PDB entry 4CR2 | electron microscopy, 7.70 A resolution (low resolution: residue-level contacts below are approximate; hydrogen-bond / salt-bridge calls are withheld) | chains E and F of the 33 polymer chains in the assembly

Chain E:
Molecule: Proteasome component PUP2
Source organism: Saccharomyces cerevisiae
Notes: EC 3.4.25.1
Reference sequence: P32379 (PSA5_YEAST); numbering as in UniProt (aligned over 1-260)
Amino-acid sequence (260 residues; row label = number of the first residue in the row):
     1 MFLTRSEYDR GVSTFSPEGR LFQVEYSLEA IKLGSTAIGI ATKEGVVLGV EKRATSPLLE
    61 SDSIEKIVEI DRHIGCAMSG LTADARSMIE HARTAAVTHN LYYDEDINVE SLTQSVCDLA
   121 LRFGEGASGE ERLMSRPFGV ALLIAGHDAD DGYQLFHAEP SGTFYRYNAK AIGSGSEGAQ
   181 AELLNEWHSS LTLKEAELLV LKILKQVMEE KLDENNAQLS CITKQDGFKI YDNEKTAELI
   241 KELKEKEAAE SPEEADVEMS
Not modelled in the structure: 1-8, 252-260

Chain F:
Molecule: Proteasome component PRE5
Source organism: Saccharomyces cerevisiae
Notes: EC 3.4.25.1
Reference sequence: P40302 (PSA6_YEAST); residues 1-234 here = UniProt positions 1-234
Amino-acid sequence (234 residues; row label = number of the first residue in the row):
     1 MFRNNYDGDT VTFSPTGRLF QVEYALEAIK QGSVTVGLRS NTHAVLVALK RNADELSSYQ
    61 KKIIKCDEHM GLSLAGLAPD ARVLSNYLRQ QCNYSSLVFN RKLAVERAGH LLCDKAQKNT
   121 QSYGGRPYGV GLLIIGYDKS GAHLLEFQPS GNVTELYGTA IGARSQGAKT YLERTLDTFI
   181 KIDGNPDELI KAGVEAISQS LRDESLTVDN LSIAIVGKDT PFTIYDGEAV AKYI
Not modelled in the structure: 1
Swiss-Prot annotation at these positions:
  - modified residue: Ser14 (Phosphoserine)
  - cross-link: Lys191 (Glycyl lysine isopeptide (Lys-Gly) (interchain with G-Cter in ubiquitin))

Chain E / chain F interface:
Residue-residue contacts (51):
  Ser13(E) - Gly8(F)
  Ser13(E) - Thr10(F)
  Ser13(E) - Gln21(F)
  Ser13(E) - Gly125(F)
  Thr14(E) - Asp7(F)
  Thr14(E) - Gly8(F)
  Phe15(E) - Gln21(F)
  Phe15(E) - Arg126(F)
  Phe15(E) - Pro127(F)
  Ser16(E) - Tyr24(F)
  Pro17(E) - Tyr24(F)
  Glu18(E) - Tyr24(F)
  Glu18(E) - Glu27(F)
  Glu18(E) - Gln31(F)
  Gly19(E) - Tyr24(F)
  Gly19(E) - Leu77(F)
  Leu21(E) - Arg126(F)
  Glu110(E) - Gln60(F)
  Gln114(E) - Arg82(F)
  Asp118(E) - Arg82(F)
  Leu121(E) - Pro79(F)
  Leu121(E) - Asp80(F)
  Gly124(E) - Gly124(F)
  Glu125(E) - Tyr123(F)
  Glu125(E) - Gly124(F)
  Gly126(E) - Tyr123(F)
  Gly126(E) - Gly124(F)
  Gly126(E) - Gly125(F)
  Ala127(E) - Asn119(F)
  Ala127(E) - Gly124(F)
  Ala127(E) - Gly125(F)
  Ser128(E) - Lys118(F)
  Ser128(E) - Asn119(F)
  Gly129(E) - Asn119(F)
  Glu130(E) - Val83(F)
  Glu130(E) - Tyr87(F)
  Phe156(E) - Gln60(F)
  Ser161(E) - Pro79(F)
  Thr163(E) - Ala78(F)
  Phe164(E) - Gln60(F)
  Arg166(E) - Ser57(F)
  Arg166(E) - Ser58(F)
  Arg166(E) - Gln60(F)
  Tyr167(E) - Leu56(F)
  Tyr167(E) - Ser57(F)
  Asn168(E) - Leu56(F)
  Asn168(E) - Ser58(F)
  Ala169(E) - Leu56(F)
  Gln180(E) - Asp54(F)
  Leu184(E) - Glu55(F)
  Leu184(E) - Leu56(F)
Other interface residues (no listed pair), chain E (35 interface residues in all): Val12, Arg132, Gly162, Tyr165, Leu183, Trp187
Other interface residues (no listed pair), chain F (34 interface residues in all): Arg3, Ala28, Ala53, Tyr59, Lys61, Lys62, Ser122

Overview:
35 residues of chain E and 34 residues of chain F are in contact.
Here chain E is Proteasome component PUP2 and chain F is Proteasome component PRE5, both from Saccharomyces
cerevisiae. Entry 4CR2 (Deep classification of a large cryo-EM dataset defines the conformational landscape of
the 26S proteasome) was determined by electron microscopy (same publication as 4CR3 and 4CR4).
